4D4P - chains A and G of the 6 polymer chains in the assembly; structure by X-ray diffraction, 3.00 A resolution.

== Chain A (and G) ==
Molecule: Protein ATS1, diphthamide biosynthesis protein 3
Organism: Saccharomyces cerevisiae
Notes: chain G of this document is another copy of the same molecule, construct and numbering; everything in this record applies to it too
UniProtKB: chimeric construct of P31386, Q3E840: residues 1-333 from P31386 (ATS1_YEAST) positions 1-333 (same numbers); residues 344-425 from Q3E840 positions 1-82 (UniProt number = residue number - 343)
Amino-acid sequence (427 residues; row label = number of the first residue in the row; numbers below 1 keep their minus sign (Gly-1 is residue -1)):
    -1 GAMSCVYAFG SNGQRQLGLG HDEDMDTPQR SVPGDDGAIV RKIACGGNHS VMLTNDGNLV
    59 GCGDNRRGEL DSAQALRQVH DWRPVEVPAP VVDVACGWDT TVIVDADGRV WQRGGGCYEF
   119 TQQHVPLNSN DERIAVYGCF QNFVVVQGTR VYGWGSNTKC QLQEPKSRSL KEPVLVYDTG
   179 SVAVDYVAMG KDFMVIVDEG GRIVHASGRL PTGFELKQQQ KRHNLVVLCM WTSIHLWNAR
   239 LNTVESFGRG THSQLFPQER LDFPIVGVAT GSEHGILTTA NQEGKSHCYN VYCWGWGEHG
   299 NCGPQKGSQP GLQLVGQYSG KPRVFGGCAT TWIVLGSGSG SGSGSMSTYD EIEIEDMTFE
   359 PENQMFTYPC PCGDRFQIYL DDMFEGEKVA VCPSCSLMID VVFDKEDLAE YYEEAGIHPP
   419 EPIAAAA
Unresolved in the structure: -1, 281-285, 418-425 (chain G: -1, 34-36, 280-285, 418-425)
Differences from the reference sequence: expression tag (-1 to 0); linker (334-343)
Bound ions: Fe ion: Cys368, Cys370, Cys390, Cys393
Swiss-Prot annotation at these positions:
  - region: Tyr409 to Ala425 (Required for interaction with the elongator complex)
  - binding site (Fe cation): Cys368, Cys370, Cys390, Cys393
Reported in the primary citation:
  - mutagenesis - H297A, Y347A, C368S, C370S, C390S, C393S: increased growth in response to diphtheria toxin
  - mutagenesis - Y347A: increased growth in response to v-toxin
  - mutagenesis - W229C: decreased binding to Protein ATS1, diphthamide biosynthesis protein 3 (chain A)
  - mutagenesis - W229C: increased growth
  - mutagenesis - W294A, D348A: unchanged binding to Protein ATS1, diphthamide biosynthesis protein 3 (chain A)
  - mutagenesis - H297A: increased growth in response to vy-toxin
  - mutagenesis - W294A: increased growth in response to toxin
  - mutagenesis - E349A/E351A: increased growth in response to y-toxin
  - mutagenesis - E349A/E351A: unchanged growth in response to diphtheria toxin
  - mutagenesis - C370S, C393S: abolished binding to Fe ion
  - mutagenesis - C393S: abolished binding to Elp3
  - mutagenesis - C370S, C390S: unchanged binding to Elongator
  - mutagenesis - E296A: unchanged growth
  - mutagenesis - Y347A/D348A: decreased binding to Kti13
  - mutagenesis - C370S, C393S: abolished binding to iron
  - mutagenesis - C393S: abolished binding to Elongator
  - mutagenesis - C368S, C370S, C390S: abolished binding to Dph1

== Chain A / chain G interface ==
Residue-residue contacts - 17 pairs, chain A then chain G:
  Arg13(A) - Asp33(G)  salt bridge
  Leu17(A) - Leu17(G)
  His19(A) - Arg28(G)
  His19(A) - Val30(G)
  Asp20(A) - Asp33(G)
  Glu21(A) - Met1(G)
  Met23(A) - Arg28(G)
  Gln27(A) - Gln27(G)
  Gln27(A) - Arg28(G)  hydrogen bond (side chain-backbone)
  Arg28(A) - His19(G)
  Arg28(A) - Met23(G)
  Arg28(A) - Gln27(G)  hydrogen bond (backbone-side chain)
  Val30(A) - His19(G)
  Asp33(A) - Arg13(G)  salt bridge
  Asp33(A) - Asp20(G)
  Asp33(A) - Glu21(G)
  Asp34(A) - Glu21(G)
Also at the interface, not in a pair above, chain A (15 interface residues in all): Tyr5, Asp24, Thr25, Pro26
Also at the interface, not in a pair above, chain G (16 interface residues in all): Tyr5, Asp24, Thr25, Pro26, Gly32

== Overview ==
The interface between chain A and chain G involves 15 residues on one side and 16 on the other, with 2
hydrogen bonds and 2 salt bridges. Polar pairs include Arg13(A)-Asp33(G) and Gln27(A)-Arg28(G). The paper
reports that H297A, Y347A and C368S of chain A, among others, increase growth in response to diphtheria toxin;
C368S, C370S and C390S of chain A abolish binding to Dph1; 12 substitutions were tested in all.
Chain A and chain G are both Protein ATS1, diphthamide biosynthesis protein 3 (Saccharomyces cerevisiae); the
structure, Crystal Structure of the Kti11 Kti13 heterodimer Spacegroup P65, was determined by X-ray
diffraction together with 4D4O and 4D4Q from the same study.
